3GDP - chain A; structure by X-ray diffraction, 1.57 A resolution.

# Chain A
Name: R-oxynitrile lyase isoenzyme 1
Organism: Prunus dulcis
Notes: EC 4.1.2.10
UniProt: Q945K2 (Q945K2_PRUDU); residues 1-521 here correspond to UniProt positions 28-548 (UniProt number = residue number + 27)
Sequence (521 residues; each row starts with the number of its first residue):
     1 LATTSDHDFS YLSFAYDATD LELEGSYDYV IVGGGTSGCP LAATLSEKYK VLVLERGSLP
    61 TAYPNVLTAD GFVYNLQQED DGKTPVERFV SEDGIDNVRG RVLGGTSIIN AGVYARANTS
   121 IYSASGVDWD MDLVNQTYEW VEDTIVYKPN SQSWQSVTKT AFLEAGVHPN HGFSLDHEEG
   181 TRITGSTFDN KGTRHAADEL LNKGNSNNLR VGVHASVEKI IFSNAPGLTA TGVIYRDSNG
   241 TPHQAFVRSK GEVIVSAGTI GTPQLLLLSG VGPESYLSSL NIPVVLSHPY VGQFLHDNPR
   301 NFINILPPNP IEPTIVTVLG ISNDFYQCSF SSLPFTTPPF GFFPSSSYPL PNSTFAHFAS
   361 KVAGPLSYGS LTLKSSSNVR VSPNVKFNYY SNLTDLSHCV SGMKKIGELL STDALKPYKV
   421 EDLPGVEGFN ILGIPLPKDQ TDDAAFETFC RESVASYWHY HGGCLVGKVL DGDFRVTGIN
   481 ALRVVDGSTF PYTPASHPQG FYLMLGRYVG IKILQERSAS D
Disulfide bonds: C399-C450
Covalently attached groups: N-acetylglucosamine (NAG) linked to N118, N135, N352, N392
Residues lining bound ligands: FAD (flavin-adenine dinucleotide): V32, G33, G34, G35, T36, S37, L54, E55, R56, F72, L76, V98, R99, G100, R101, V102, G104, G105, T106, S107, I109, N110, A111, G112, V113, A215, S216, V217, S256, A257, G258, T259, G261, V379, W458, H459, Y460, D486, G487, H497, P498, Q499, G500, Y502
Swiss-Prot annotation at these positions:
  - active site: H459 (Proton donor), H497 (Proton acceptor)
  - binding site (FAD): T36, S37, E55, R56, V102, T106, N110 to V113, V217, W458, H459, G487, P498, Q499
  - binding site (substrate): C328, Y457
  - glycosylation (N-linked (GlcNAc...) asparagine): N118, N135, N352, N392
Reported in the primary citation:
  - conformationally variable residues (loop rearrangement): F222 to A225
  - catalytic residues: C328, Y457, H459, H497 (proposed by the authors, not directly observed)
  - mutagenesis - H459N (less than 5%), H497N (less than 5%): decreased catalytic activity on mandelonitrile

# Overview
Bound to chain A: flavin-adenine dinucleotide. N-acetylglucosamine is covalently linked to N118, N135, N352
and N392. Curated annotation (UniProt) lists active-site residues H459 and H497, 16 FAD-binding residues and
substrate-binding residues C328 and Y457. From the paper: catalytic residues C328, Y457 and H459 among others;
H459N and H497N reduce catalytic activity on mandelonitrile.
Chain A is R-oxynitrile lyase isoenzyme 1 (Prunus dulcis); the structure, Hydroxynitrile lyase from almond,
monoclinic crystal form, was determined by X-ray diffraction, deposited together with 3GDN.
